PDB entry 3J9X | electron microscopy, 3.80 A resolution | chains Q and 7 of the 60 polymer chains in the assembly

[Chain Q]
Name: coat protein
Source organism: Sulfolobus islandicus rod-shaped virus 2
UniProt: Q8V9P2 (Q8V9P2_9VIRU); numbering as in UniProt (aligned over 7-134)
Sequence (128 residues; row label = number of the first residue in the row):
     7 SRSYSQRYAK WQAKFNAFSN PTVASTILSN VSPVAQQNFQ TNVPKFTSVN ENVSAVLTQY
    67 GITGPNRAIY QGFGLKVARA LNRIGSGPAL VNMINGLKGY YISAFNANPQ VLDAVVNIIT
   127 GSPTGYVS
From the paper describing this entry:
  - binding site for the 348-nt DNA strand: Trp17, Phe21, Arg73, Arg89
  - binding site for the 348-nt DNA strand (chain 7): Arg8, Lys16, Lys20, Phe24, Val37, Asn44, Asn48, Phe52, Lys82, Arg85

[Chain 7]
Molecule: 348-nt DNA strand
Source organism: Sulfolobus islandicus rod-shaped virus 2
Sequence (348 nucleotides; numbered 1 to 348; the number before each row is that of its first residue):
     1 ATATATATAT ATATATATAT ATATATATAT ATATATATAT ATATATATAT ATATATATAT
    61 ATATATATAT ATATATATAT ATATATATAT ATATATATAT ATATATATAT ATATATATAT
   121 ATATATATAT ATATATATAT ATATATATAT ATATATATAT ATATATATAT ATATATATAT
   181 ATATATATAT ATATATATAT ATATATATAT ATATATATAT ATATATATAT ATATATATAT
   241 ATATATATAT ATATATATAT ATATATATAT ATATATATAT ATATATATAT ATATATATAT
   301 ATATATATAT ATATATATAT ATATATATAT ATATATATAT ATATATAT

[Interface between chain Q and chain 7]
Contacting residue pairs - 36 pairs, chain Q then chain 7:
  Ser7(Q) with DA249(7), hydrogen bond to the phosphate
  Arg8(Q) with DT248(7), salt bridge to the phosphate; DA249(7), hydrogen bond to the phosphate
  Arg13(Q) with DA247(7), hydrogen bond to the base; DT248(7), sugar contact
  Lys16(Q) with DA247(7), salt bridge to the phosphate
  Trp17(Q) with DT246(7), base contact; DA247(7), sugar contact
  Lys20(Q) with DT246(7), phosphate contact; DA247(7), salt bridge to the phosphate
  Phe24(Q) with DA245(7), sugar contact
  Ile33(Q) with DA245(7), phosphate contact
  Val37(Q) with DT244(7), phosphate contact; DA245(7), phosphate contact
  Ala41(Q) with DA243(7), phosphate contact; DT244(7), phosphate contact
  Asn44(Q) with DA243(7), phosphate contact; DT244(7), hydrogen bond to the phosphate
  Phe45(Q) with DA243(7), sugar contact
  Asn48(Q) with DT242(7), phosphate contact; DA243(7), hydrogen bond to the phosphate
  Val49(Q) with DT242(7), sugar contact
  Phe52(Q) with DA241(7), phosphate contact; DT242(7), sugar contact
  Gly78(Q) with DT240(7), sugar contact
  Leu81(Q) with DT240(7), base contact; DA241(7), sugar contact
  Lys82(Q) with DT240(7), phosphate contact; DA241(7), phosphate contact
  Arg85(Q) with DA241(7), salt bridge to the phosphate; DT242(7), salt bridge to the phosphate
  Arg89(Q) with DT242(7), salt bridge to the phosphate
  Tyr106(Q) with DA239(7), phosphate contact; DT240(7), hydrogen bond to the phosphate
  Tyr107(Q) with DT240(7), sugar contact
  Phe111(Q) with DA239(7), sugar contact
Other interface residues (no listed pair), chain Q (26 interface residues in all): Leu34, Val40, Ala74

[Overview]
Chain Q and chain 7 form an interface of 26 and 11 residues respectively; the contacts include 6 hydrogen
bonds and 6 salt bridges. Polar contacts include Arg13(Q)-DA247(7), Ser7(Q)-DA249(7) and Arg8(Q)-DA249(7). The
paper reports a binding site for the 348-nt DNA strand (chain 7) at Arg8(Q), Lys16(Q) and Lys20(Q) among
others; a binding site for the 348-nt DNA strand at Trp17(Q), Phe21(Q) and Arg73(Q) among others.
Chain Q is coat protein and chain 7 is a 348-nt DNA strand, both from Sulfolobus islandicus rod-shaped virus
2; the structure, A Virus that Infects a Hyperthermophile Encapsidates A-Form DNA, was determined by electron
microscopy.
